PDB entry 7F66 | electron microscopy, 2.76 A resolution | chains B and D of the 15 polymer chains in the assembly

== Chain B ==
Name: Translation initiation factor eIF-2B subunit alpha
From: Homo sapiens
UniProt: Q14232 (EI2BA_HUMAN); numbering as in UniProt (aligned over 1-305)
Amino-acid sequence (307 residues; each row starts with the number of its first residue; numbers below 1 keep their minus sign (Gly-1 is residue -1)):
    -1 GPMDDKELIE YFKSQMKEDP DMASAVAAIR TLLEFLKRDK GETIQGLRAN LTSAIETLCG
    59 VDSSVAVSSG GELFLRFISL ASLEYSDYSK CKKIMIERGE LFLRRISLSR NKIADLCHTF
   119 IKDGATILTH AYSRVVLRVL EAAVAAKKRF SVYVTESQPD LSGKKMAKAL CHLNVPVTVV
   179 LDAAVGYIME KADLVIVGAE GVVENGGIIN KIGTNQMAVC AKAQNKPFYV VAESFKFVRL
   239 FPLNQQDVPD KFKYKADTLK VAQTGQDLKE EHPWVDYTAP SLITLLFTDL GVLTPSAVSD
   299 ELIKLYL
Not modelled in the structure: -1, 255-267
Differences from the reference sequence: expression tag (-1 to 0)
Reported in the primary citation:
  - mutagenesis - A47E: unchanged binding to eIF2(alphaP)

== Chain D ==
Name: Translation initiation factor eIF-2B subunit beta
From: Homo sapiens
UniProt: P49770 (EI2BB_HUMAN); numbering as in UniProt (aligned over 1-351)
Amino-acid sequence (351 residues; numbered 1 to 351; the number before each row is that of its first residue):
     1 MPGSAAKGSE LSERIESFVE TLKRGGGPRS SEEMARETLG LLRQIITDHR WSNAGELMEL
    61 IRREGRRMTA AQPSETTVGN MVRRVLKIIR EEYGRLHGRS DESDQQESLH KLLTSGGLNE
   121 DFSFHYAQLQ SNIIEAINEL LVELEGTMEN IAAQALEHIH SNEVIMTIGF SRTVEAFLKE
   181 AARKRKFHVI VAECAPFCQG HEMAVNLSKA GIETTVMTDA AIFAVMSRVN KVIIGTKTIL
   241 ANGALRAVTG THTLALAAKH HSTPLIVCAP MFKLSPQFPN EEDSFHKFVA PEEVLPFTEG
   301 DILEKVSVHC PVFDYVPPEL ITLFISNIGG NAPSYIYRLM SELYHPDDHV L
Not modelled in the structure: 1-8, 99-105, 116-120
UniProt features mapped onto this chain:
  - natural variant: Val85 (V85E: In VWM2), Ala127 (A127V: Found in a patient with Rett syndrome-like phenotype; uncertain significance), Ser171 (S171F: In VWM2), Pro196 (P196S: In VWM2), Gly200 (G200V: In VWM2), Glu213 (E213G: In VWM2), Cys268 (C268Y: In VWM2), Lys273 (K273R: In VWM2), Val316 (V316D: In VWM2), Gly329 (G329V: In VWM2)

== Chain B / chain D interface ==
Residue-residue contacts (32; chain B residue first):
  Leu71(B) - Leu109(D)  hydrophobic
  Leu71(B) - Leu113(D)
  Phe75(B) - Leu113(D)
  Leu78(B) - His110(D)
  Glu82(B) - Thr114(D)
  Arg96(B) - Thr114(D)  hydrogen bond (side chain-backbone)
  Phe100(B) - Leu113(D)  hydrophobic
  Arg103(B) - Leu112(D)
  Arg103(B) - Ser115(D)  hydrogen bond (side chain-backbone)
  Thr117(B) - Asn280(D)
  Phe118(B) - Asn280(D)
  Lys120(B) - Asn280(D)
  Lys120(B) - Glu281(D)
  Lys120(B) - Asp283(D)  salt bridge
  Tyr227(B) - Asn280(D)
  Ser232(B) - Leu109(D)
  Phe235(B) - Leu109(D)  hydrophobic
  Leu288(B) - Glu107(D)
  Leu288(B) - Leu112(D)  hydrophobic
  Val290(B) - Phe278(D)  hydrophobic
  Thr292(B) - Ser334(D)
  Thr292(B) - Tyr337(D)
  Ser294(B) - Ser334(D)  hydrogen bond (side chain-backbone)
  Ser294(B) - Tyr337(D)
  Ala295(B) - Tyr337(D)
  Asp298(B) - Tyr337(D)  hydrogen bond
  Glu299(B) - Glu107(D)
  Glu299(B) - Ser108(D)  hydrogen bond
  Glu299(B) - Leu109(D)
  Lys302(B) - Ser108(D)  hydrogen bond
  Lys302(B) - His110(D)
  Leu303(B) - Leu113(D)  hydrophobic
Interface residues without a listed pair, chain B (24 interface residues in all): Arg74, Leu283
Interface residues without a listed pair, chain D (17 interface residues in all): Asn242, Glu282, Arg338

== Summary ==
The interface between chain B and chain D involves 24 residues on one side and 17 on the other; the contacts
include 6 hydrogen bonds and 1 salt bridge. Polar pairs include Lys120(B)-Asp283(D), Arg96(B)-Thr114(D) and
Arg103(B)-Ser115(D). From the paper: A47E of chain B leaves binding to eIF2(alphaP) unchanged.
Chain B is Translation initiation factor eIF-2B subunit alpha and chain D is Translation initiation factor
eIF-2B subunit beta, both from Homo sapiens; the structure, eIF2B-SFSV NSs-1-eIF2, was determined by electron
microscopy, deposited together with 7F64, 7F67 and 7VLK.
